PDB entry 8TO8 | electron microscopy, 2.90 A resolution | chains J and K of the 9 polymer chains in the assembly

[Chain J]
Name: DNA-directed RNA polymerase subunit beta'
Organism: Escherichia coli (strain K12)
Notes: EC 2.7.7.6
UniProtKB: P0A8T7 (RPOC_ECOLI); residue numbers follow UniProt; this construct covers 1-1407
Chain sequence (1407 residues; each row starts with the number of its first residue):
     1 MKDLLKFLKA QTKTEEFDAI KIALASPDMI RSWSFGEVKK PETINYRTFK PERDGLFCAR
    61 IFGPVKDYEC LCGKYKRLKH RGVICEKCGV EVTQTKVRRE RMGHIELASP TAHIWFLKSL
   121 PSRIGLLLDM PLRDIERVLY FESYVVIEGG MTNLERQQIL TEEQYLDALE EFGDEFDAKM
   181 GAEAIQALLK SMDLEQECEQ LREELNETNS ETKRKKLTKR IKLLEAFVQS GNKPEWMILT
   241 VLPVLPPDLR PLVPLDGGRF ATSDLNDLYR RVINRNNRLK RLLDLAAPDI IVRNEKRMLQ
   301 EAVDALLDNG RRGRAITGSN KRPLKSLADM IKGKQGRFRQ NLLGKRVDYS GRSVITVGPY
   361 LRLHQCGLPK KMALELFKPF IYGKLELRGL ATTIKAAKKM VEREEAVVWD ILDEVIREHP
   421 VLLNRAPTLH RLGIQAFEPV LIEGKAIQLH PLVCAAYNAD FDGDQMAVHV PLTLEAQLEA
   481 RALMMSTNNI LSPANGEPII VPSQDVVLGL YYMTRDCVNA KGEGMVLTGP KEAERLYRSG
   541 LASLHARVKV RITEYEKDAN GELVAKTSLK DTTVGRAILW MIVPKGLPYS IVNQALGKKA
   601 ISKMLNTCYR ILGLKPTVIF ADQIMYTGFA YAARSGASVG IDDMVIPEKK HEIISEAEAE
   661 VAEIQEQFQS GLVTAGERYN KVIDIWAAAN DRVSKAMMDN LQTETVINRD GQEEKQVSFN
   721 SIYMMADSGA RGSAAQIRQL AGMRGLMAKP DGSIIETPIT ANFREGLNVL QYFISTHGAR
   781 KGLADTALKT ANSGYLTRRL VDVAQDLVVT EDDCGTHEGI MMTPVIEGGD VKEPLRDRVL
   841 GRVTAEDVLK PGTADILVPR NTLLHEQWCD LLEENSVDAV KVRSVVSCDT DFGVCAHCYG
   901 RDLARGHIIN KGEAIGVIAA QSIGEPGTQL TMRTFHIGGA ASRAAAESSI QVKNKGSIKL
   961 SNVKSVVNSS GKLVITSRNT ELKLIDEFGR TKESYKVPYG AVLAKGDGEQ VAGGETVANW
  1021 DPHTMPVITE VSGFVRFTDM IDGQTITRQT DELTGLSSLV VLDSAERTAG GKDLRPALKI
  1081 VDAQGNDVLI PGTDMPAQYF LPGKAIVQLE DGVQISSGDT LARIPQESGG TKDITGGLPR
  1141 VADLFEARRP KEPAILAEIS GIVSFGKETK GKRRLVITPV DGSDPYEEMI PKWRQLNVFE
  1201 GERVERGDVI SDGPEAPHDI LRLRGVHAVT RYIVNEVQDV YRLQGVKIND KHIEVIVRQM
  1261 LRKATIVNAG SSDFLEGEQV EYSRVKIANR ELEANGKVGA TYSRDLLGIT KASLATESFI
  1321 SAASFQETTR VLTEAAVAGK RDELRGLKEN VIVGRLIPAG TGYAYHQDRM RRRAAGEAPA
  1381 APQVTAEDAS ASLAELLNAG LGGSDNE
Not modelled in the structure: 1-15, 932-947, 1127-1134, 1376-1407
Curated features (UniProtKB/Swiss-Prot):
  - binding site (Zn(2+)): C70, C72, C85, C88, C814, C888, C895, C898
  - binding site (Mg(2+)): D460, D462, D464
  - modified residue: K983 (N6-acetyllysine)
Metal / ion sites: Zn2+ site 1: C70, C72, C85, C88; Mg2+: D460, D462, D464; Zn2+ site 2: C814, C888, C895, C898

[Chain K]
Name: DNA-directed RNA polymerase subunit omega
Organism: Escherichia coli (strain K12)
Notes: EC 2.7.7.6
UniProtKB: P0A800 (RPOZ_ECOLI); numbering as in UniProt (aligned over 1-91)
Chain sequence (91 residues; row label = number of the first residue in the row):
     1 MARVTVQDAV EKIGNRFDLV LVAARRARQM QVGGKDPLVP EENDKTTVIA LREIEEGLIN
    61 NQILDVRERQ EQQEQEAAEL QAVTAIAEGR R
Not modelled in the structure: 1, 77-91

[How chain J and chain K interact]
Contacting residue pairs - 43 pairs, chain J then chain K:
  R362(J) with V4(K)
  H364(J) with V4(K)
  E414(J) with K45(K)
  V415(J) with K45(K), hydrogen bond (backbone-side chain)
  R417(J) with E42(K), hydrogen bond (side chain-backbone); N43(K), hydrogen bond (side chain-backbone)
  E418(J) with A2(K), hydrogen bond (side chain-backbone); D44(K); K45(K), hydrogen bond (side chain-backbone); V48(K)
  E438(J) with A2(K)
  T473(J) with R28(K)
  L474(J) with A27(K), hydrophobic; R28(K); Q31(K); T47(K)
  E475(J) with A24(K); R28(K), salt bridge
  L478(J) with A23(K); A24(K); T47(K)
  E479(J) with V20(K)
  R481(J) with A2(K), hydrogen bond (side chain-backbone); R3(K), hydrogen bond (side chain-backbone); L51(K)
  A482(J) with R16(K), hydrogen bond (backbone-side chain); V20(K), hydrophobic
  L483(J) with R16(K)
  T487(J) with V4(K), hydrogen bond (side chain-backbone); T5(K)
  N488(J) with R16(K)
  L614(J) with Q7(K)
  K615(J) with T5(K)
  R905(J) with R16(K)
  N910(J) with N15(K); R16(K); F17(K)
  K911(J) with F17(K)
  E913(J) with F17(K)
  G1360(J) with F17(K)
  T1361(J) with F17(K); L21(K)
  A1364(J) with L21(K), hydrophobic
Also at the interface, not in a pair above, chain J (28 interface residues in all): Q477, M485
Also at the interface, not in a pair above, chain K (25 interface residues in all): V6, G14, T46

[In short]
Chain J and chain K form an interface of 28 and 25 residues respectively; the contacts include 9 hydrogen
bonds and 1 salt bridge. Polar pairs include E475(J)-R28(K), V415(J)-K45(K) and R417(J)-E42(K). From UniProt:
8 Zn2+-binding residues and 3 Mg2+-binding residues on chain J.
Here chain J is DNA-directed RNA polymerase subunit beta' and chain K is DNA-directed RNA polymerase subunit
omega, both from Escherichia coli (strain K12). Entry 8TO8 (Escherichia coli RNA polymerase unwinding
intermediate (I1b) at the lambda PR promoter) was determined by electron microscopy together with 8TO1, 8TO6,
8TOE and 8TOM from the same study.
